6I52 - chains A and B of the 4 polymer chains in the assembly; structure by electron microscopy, 4.70 A resolution (low resolution: residue-level contacts below are approximate; hydrogen-bond / salt-bridge calls are withheld).

== Chain A ==
Protein: Replication factor A protein 3
Source organism: Saccharomyces cerevisiae (strain ATCC 204508 / S288c)
Reference sequence: P26755 (RFA3_YEAST); residues 1-122 here = UniProt positions 1-122
Chain sequence (122 residues; numbered 1 to 122; the number before each row is that of its first residue):
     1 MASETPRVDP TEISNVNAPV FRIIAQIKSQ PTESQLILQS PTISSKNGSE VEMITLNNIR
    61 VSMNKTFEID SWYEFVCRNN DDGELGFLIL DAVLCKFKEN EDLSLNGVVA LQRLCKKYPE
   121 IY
From the paper describing this entry:
  - mutagenesis - R60E, R78E, L88D: decreased binding to DBD-A

== Chain B ==
Protein: Replication factor A protein 2
Source organism: Saccharomyces cerevisiae (strain ATCC 204508 / S288c)
Reference sequence: P26754 (RFA2_YEAST); numbering as in UniProt; present here: 32-105, 125-182
Chain sequence (132 residues; numbered 32 to 182; 19 numbers in that range are skipped by the numbering (no residue carries them; nothing is unmodelled there); the number before each row is that of its first residue):
    32 TNTRVNTLTP VTIKQILESK QDIQDGPFVS HNQELHHVCF VGVVRNITDH TANIFLTIED
    92 GTGQIEVRKW SEDA
   125 AQQFEIGGYV KVFGALKEFG GKKNIQYAVI KPIDSFNEVL THHLEVIKCH SIASGMMK
Curated features (UniProtKB/Swiss-Prot):
  - DNA-binding region: Val-69 to Ile-157 (OB)

== Chain A / chain B interface ==
Residue-residue contacts (34; chain A residue first):
  Met-1(A) with Glu-90(B); Gly-92(B); Gly-94(B)
  Ala-2(A) with Gly-94(B)
  Ser-3(A) with Gly-92(B); Thr-93(B); Gly-94(B)
  Thr-5(A) with Gly-92(B); Thr-93(B)
  Arg-7(A) with Asp-91(B)
  Arg-22(A) with Asp-91(B); Gly-92(B)
  Val-93(A) with Gly-131(B)
  Cys-95(A) with Tyr-133(B); Phe-160(B)
  Lys-96(A) with Asp-158(B); Ser-159(B); Phe-160(B)
  Phe-97(A) with Ser-159(B); Phe-160(B); Asn-161(B)
  Leu-103(A) with Asn-161(B)
  Gly-107(A) with Leu-168(B)
  Val-108(A) with Leu-164(B)
  Leu-111(A) with Leu-164(B); His-167(B); Leu-168(B)
  Leu-114(A) with Leu-168(B); Ile-171(B)
  Ile-121(A) with Ile-171(B); His-174(B)
  Tyr-122(A) with Lys-45(B); Thr-93(B); Ile-171(B)
Other interface residues (no listed pair), chain A (24 interface residues in all): Glu-4, Ile-24, Trp-72, Leu-94, Lys-98, Ala-110, Tyr-118
Other interface residues (no listed pair), chain B (20 interface residues in all): Gln-46, Gln-95, Ser-175

== Overview ==
Chain A and chain B form an interface of 24 and 20 residues respectively. From UniProt: a DNA-binding region
on chain B. From the paper: R60E, R78E and L88D of chain A reduce binding to DBD-A.
Chain A is Replication factor A protein 3 and chain B is Replication factor A protein 2, both from
Saccharomyces cerevisiae (strain ATCC 204508 / S288c); the structure, Yeast RPA bound to ssDNA, was determined
by electron microscopy.
